Entry 2PO1 (X-ray diffraction, 1.94 A resolution); this record covers chains C and A of the 3 polymer chains in the assembly.

[Chain C]
Molecule: 10-mer poly(A)
Sequence (10 nucleotides; each row starts with the number of its first residue):
   395 AAAAAAAAAA
Not modelled in the structure: 396-397, 399

[Chain A]
Molecule: Probable exosome complex exonuclease 1
Source organism: Pyrococcus abyssi
Notes: EC 3.1.13.-
UniProtKB: Q9V119 (ECX1_PYRAB); numbering as in UniProt (aligned over 1-249)
Chain sequence (249 residues; each row starts with the number of its first residue):
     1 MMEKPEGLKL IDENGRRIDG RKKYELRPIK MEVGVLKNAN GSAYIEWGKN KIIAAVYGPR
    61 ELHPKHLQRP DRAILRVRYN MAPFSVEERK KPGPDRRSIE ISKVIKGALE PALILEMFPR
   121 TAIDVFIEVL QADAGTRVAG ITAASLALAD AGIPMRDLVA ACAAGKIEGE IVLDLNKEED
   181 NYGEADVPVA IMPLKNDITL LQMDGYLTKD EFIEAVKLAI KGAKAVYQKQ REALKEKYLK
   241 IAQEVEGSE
Not modelled in the structure: 1-8, 245-249
Swiss-Prot annotation at these positions:
  - mutagenesis: Arg-89 (R89E: Does not affect ring assembly, but abolishes RNA degradation; when associated with E-91), Lys-91 (K91E: Does not affect ring assembly, but abolishes RNA degradation; when associated with E-89), Arg-137 (R137A: Decrease in activity), Asp-186 (D186A: Abolishes RNA degradation), Asp-204 (D204A: Decrease in activity)

[Interface between chain C and chain A]
Contacting residue pairs (17):
  A395(C) / His-66(A)  stacking on the base
  A402(C) / Arg-96(A)  salt bridge to the phosphate
  A403(C) / Arg-97(A)  phosphate contact
  A403(C) / Asp-180(A)  phosphate contact
  A403(C) / Asn-181(A)  hydrogen bond to the sugar
  A403(C) / Asp-204(A)  sugar contact
  A404(C) / Val-86(A)  base contact
  A404(C) / Lys-90(A)  base contact
  A404(C) / Arg-97(A)  salt bridge to the phosphate
  A404(C) / Ala-132(A)  phosphate contact
  A404(C) / Asp-133(A)  hydrogen bond to the phosphate
  A404(C) / Ala-134(A)  hydrogen bond to the phosphate
  A404(C) / Thr-136(A)  phosphate contact
  A404(C) / Arg-137(A)  salt bridge to the phosphate
  A404(C) / Lys-177(A)  sugar contact
  A404(C) / Asp-180(A)  phosphate contact
  A404(C) / Asp-186(A)  phosphate contact
Also at the interface, not in a pair above, chain A (18 interface residues in all): Met-81, Glu-88, Asp-95

[Summary]
The interface between chain C and chain A involves 4 residues on one side and 18 on the other; the contacts
include 3 hydrogen bonds, 3 salt bridges and 1 aromatic stacking contact. Polar contacts include
A403(C)/Asn-181(A), A404(C)/Asp-133(A) and A404(C)/Ala-134(A).
Chain C is a 10-mer poly(A) and chain A is Probable exosome complex exonuclease 1 (Pyrococcus abyssi); the
structure, Crystal structure of the P. abyssi exosome RNase PH ring complexed with a single stranded 10-mer
..., was determined by X-ray diffraction together with 2PNZ, 2PO0 and 2PO2 from the same study.
